PDB entry 4XXS | X-ray diffraction, 1.86 A resolution | chain A

# Chain A
Name: Beta-secretase 1
From: Homo sapiens
Notes: EC 3.4.23.46
UniProt: P56817 (BACE1_HUMAN); residues -15 to 393 here correspond to UniProt positions 46-454 (UniProt number = residue number + 61)
Amino-acid sequence (415 residues; numbered -15 to 399; the number before each row is that of its first residue; numbers below 1 keep their minus sign (Glu-15 is residue -15)):
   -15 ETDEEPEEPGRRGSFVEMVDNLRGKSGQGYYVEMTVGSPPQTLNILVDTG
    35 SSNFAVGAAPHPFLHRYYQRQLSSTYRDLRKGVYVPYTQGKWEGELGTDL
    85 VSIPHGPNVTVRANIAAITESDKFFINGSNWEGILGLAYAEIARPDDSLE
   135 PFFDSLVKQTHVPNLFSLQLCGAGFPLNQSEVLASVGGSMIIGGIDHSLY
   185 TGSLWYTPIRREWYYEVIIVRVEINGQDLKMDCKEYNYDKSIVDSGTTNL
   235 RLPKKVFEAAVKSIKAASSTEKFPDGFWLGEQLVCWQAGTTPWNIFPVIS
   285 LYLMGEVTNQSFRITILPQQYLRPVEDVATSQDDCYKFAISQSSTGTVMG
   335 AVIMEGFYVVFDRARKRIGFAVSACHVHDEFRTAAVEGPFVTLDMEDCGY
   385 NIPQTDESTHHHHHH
Unresolved in the structure: -15 to -5, 158-166, 310-316, 388-399
Construct notes: expression tag (394-399)
Swiss-Prot annotation at these positions:
  - active site: Asp32, Asp228
  - modified residue (N6-acetyllysine): Lys65, Lys214, Lys218, Lys224, Lys238, Lys239, Lys246
  - glycosylation (N-linked (GlcNAc...) asparagine): Asn92, Asn111, Asn162, Asn293
Cystine bridges: Cys155-Cys359, Cys217-Cys382, Cys269-Cys319
Residues lining bound ligands: SI5 ((4aR,6R,8aS)-8a-(2,4-difluorophenyl)-6-(1-methyl-1H-pyrazol-4-yl)-4,4a,5,6,8,8a-hexahydropyrano[3,4-d][1,3]thiazin-2-amine): Leu30, Asp32, Gly34, Ser35, Val69, Tyr71, Gln73, Phe108, Ile110, Trp115, Ile118, Ile126, Arg128, Tyr198, Asp228, Gly230, Thr231
What the authors report for this chain:
  - conformationally variable residues (side-chain flip): Tyr71
  - binding site for SI5: Ser35, Ile126, Tyr198

# Overview
Bound to chain A: compound SI5. UniProt lists active-site residues Asp32 and Asp228. From the paper: a binding
site for SI5 at Ser35, Ile126 and Tyr198; conformational variability at Tyr71.
Chain A is Beta-secretase 1 (Homo sapiens); the structure, Crystal structure of BACE1 with a
pyrazole-substituted tetrahydropyran thioamidine, was determined by X-ray diffraction together with 4XRY and
4XRZ from the same study.
